6Y4K - chains A and E of the 4 polymer chains in the assembly; structure by X-ray diffraction, 3.00 A resolution.

[Chain A]
Molecule: 14-3-3 protein gamma
From: Homo sapiens
Reference sequence: P61981 (1433G_HUMAN); residue numbers follow UniProt; this construct covers 1-234
Amino-acid sequence (236 residues; numbered -1 to 234; the number before each row is that of its first residue; numbers below 1 keep their minus sign (Gly-1 is residue -1)):
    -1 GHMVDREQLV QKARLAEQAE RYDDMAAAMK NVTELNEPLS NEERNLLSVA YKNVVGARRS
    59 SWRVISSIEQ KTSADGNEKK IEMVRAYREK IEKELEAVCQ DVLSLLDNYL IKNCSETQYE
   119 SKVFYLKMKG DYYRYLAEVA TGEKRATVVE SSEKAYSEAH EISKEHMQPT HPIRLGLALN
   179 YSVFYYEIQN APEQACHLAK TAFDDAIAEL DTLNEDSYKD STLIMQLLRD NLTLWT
Unresolved in the structure: -1 to 2, 71-75, 234
Construct notes: expression tag (-1 to 0)
Curated features (UniProtKB/Swiss-Prot):
  - site (Interaction with phosphoserine on interacting protein): Arg57, Arg132
  - modified residue: Met1 (N-acetylmethionine), Val2 (N-acetylvaline), Ser71 (Phosphoserine), Tyr133 (Phosphotyrosine), Thr145 (Phosphothreonine), Ser215 (Phosphoserine), Thr234 (Phosphothreonine)
  - natural variant: Glu15 (E15A: In DEE56; uncertain significance), Lys50 (K50Q: Found in an individual with autism; uncertain significance), Asp129 (D129E: In DEE56), Arg132 (R132C: In DEE56), Tyr133 (Y133S: Found in an individual with neurodevelopmental disorder)
Small-molecule neighbours: fusicoccin (FSC): Glu15, Glu40, Asn43, Leu44, Ser46, Val47, Phe122, Lys125, Met126, Pro170, Ile171, Gly174, Lys217, Asp218, Leu221, Ile222

[Chain E]
Molecule: Calcium/calmodulin-dependent protein kinase kinase 2
Notes: EC 2.7.11.17
Reference sequence: Q96RR4 (KKCC2_HUMAN); residues 97-104 here = UniProt positions 97-104
Amino-acid sequence (8 residues; each row starts with the number of its first residue):
    97 RKLSLQER
Modified residues: Ser100 (phosphoserine; SEP)
Curated features (UniProtKB/Swiss-Prot):
  - modified residue: Ser100 (Phosphoserine)

[Interface between chain A and chain E]
Residue-residue contacts (19):
  Ser46(A) - Glu103(E)
  Val47(A) - Glu103(E)
  Lys50(A) - Ser100(E)
  Lys50(A) - Leu101(E)
  Lys50(A) - Glu103(E)  salt bridge
  Asn51(A) - Arg104(E)  hydrogen bond (side chain-backbone)
  Arg57(A) - Ser100(E)
  Lys125(A) - Glu103(E)  salt bridge
  Arg132(A) - Ser100(E)
  Tyr133(A) - Ser100(E)
  Leu177(A) - Leu99(E)
  Leu177(A) - Leu101(E)  hydrophobic
  Asn178(A) - Leu101(E)  hydrogen bond (side chain-backbone)
  Asn178(A) - Glu103(E)
  Val181(A) - Leu99(E)
  Val181(A) - Ser100(E)
  Glu185(A) - Leu99(E)
  Asn229(A) - Leu99(E)  hydrogen bond (side chain-backbone)
  Trp233(A) - Leu99(E)  hydrophobic
Also at the interface, not in a pair above, chain A (21 interface residues in all): Tyr20, Asp129, Glu136, Gly174, Tyr184, Ile222, Leu225

[Summary]
Chain A and chain E form an interface of 21 and 5 residues respectively, with 3 hydrogen bonds and 2 salt
bridges. Polar pairs include Lys50(A)-Glu103(E), Lys125(A)-Glu103(E) and Asn51(A)-Arg104(E). Bound to chain A:
fusicoccin.
Here chain A is 14-3-3 protein gamma (Homo sapiens) and chain E is Calcium/calmodulin-dependent protein kinase
kinase 2. Entry 6Y4K (Crystal structure of human 14-3-3 gamma in complex with CaMKK2 14-3-3 binding motif
Ser100 and Fusicoccin ...) was determined by X-ray diffraction together with 6Y6B from the same study.
